Entry 8DVI (electron microscopy, 3.20 A resolution); this record covers chains H and T of the 9 polymer chains in the assembly.

Chain H:
Protein: DNA primase
From: Escherichia phage T4
Notes: EC 2.7.7.-
UniProtKB: P04520 (PRIM_BPT4); residues 1-342 here = UniProt positions 1-342
Amino-acid sequence (342 residues; row label = number of the first residue in the row):
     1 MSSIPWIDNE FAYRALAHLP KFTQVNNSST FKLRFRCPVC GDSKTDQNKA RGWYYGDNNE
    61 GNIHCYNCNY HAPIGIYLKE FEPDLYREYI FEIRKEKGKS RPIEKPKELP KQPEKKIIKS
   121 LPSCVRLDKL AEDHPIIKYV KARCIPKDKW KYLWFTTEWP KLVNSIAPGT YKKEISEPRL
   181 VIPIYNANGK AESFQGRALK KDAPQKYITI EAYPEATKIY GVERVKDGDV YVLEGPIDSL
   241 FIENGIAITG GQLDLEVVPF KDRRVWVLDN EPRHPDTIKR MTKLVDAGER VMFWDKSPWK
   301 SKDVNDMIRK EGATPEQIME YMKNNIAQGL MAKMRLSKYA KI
Not modelled in the structure: 1-2, 98-114, 342
Curated features (UniProtKB/Swiss-Prot):
  - binding site (Zn(2+)): Cys-37, Cys-40, Cys-65, Cys-68
What the authors report for this chain:
  - catalytic residues: Glu-234 (proposed by the authors, not directly observed)

Chain T:
Molecule: 5-nt DNA strand
Sequence (5 nucleotides; row label = number of the first residue in the row):
  2008 GGCTG

How chain H and chain T interact:
Residue-residue contacts (14):
  Lys-32(H) with DC2010(T), salt bridge to the phosphate
  Arg-34(H) with DG2009(T), hydrogen bond to the base
  Arg-51(H) with DC2010(T), base contact
  Trp-53(H) with DC2010(T), base contact
  Tyr-55(H) with DT2011(T), hydrogen bond to the phosphate
  Asn-58(H) with DG2012(T), hydrogen bond to the base
  His-64(H) with DT2011(T), hydrogen bond to the base
  Tyr-66(H) with DC2010(T), stacking on the base; DT2011(T), hydrogen bond to the phosphate
  His-71(H) with DT2011(T), base contact; DG2012(T), base contact
  Pro-204(H) with DG2008(T), phosphate contact
  Gln-205(H) with DG2008(T), hydrogen bond to the sugar
  Ile-208(H) with DG2008(T), phosphate contact
Interface residues without a listed pair, chain H (14 interface residues in all): Asn-62, Lys-279

Summary:
The interface between chain H and chain T involves 14 residues on one side and 5 on the other; the contacts
include 6 hydrogen bonds, 1 salt bridge and 1 aromatic stacking contact. Polar contacts include
Arg-34(H)/DG2009(T), Asn-58(H)/DG2012(T) and His-64(H)/DT2011(T). Curated annotation (UniProt) lists 4
Zn2+-binding residues on chain H. From the paper: the catalytic residue Glu-234(H).
Here chain H is DNA primase (Escherichia phage T4) and chain T is a 5-nt DNA strand. Entry 8DVI (T4
bacteriophage primosome with single strand DNA, State 2) was determined by electron microscopy (same
publication as 8DTP, 8DUE, 8DVF, 8DW6, 8DWJ, 8G0Z and 8GAO).
